7M74 - chains L and N of the 7 polymer chains in the assembly; structure by electron microscopy, 3.93 A resolution.

[Chain L]
Name: Fab light chain
Source organism: Homo sapiens
Notes: antibody fragment or engineered binder
Amino-acid sequence (211 residues; numbered 4 to 214; the number before each row is that of its first residue):
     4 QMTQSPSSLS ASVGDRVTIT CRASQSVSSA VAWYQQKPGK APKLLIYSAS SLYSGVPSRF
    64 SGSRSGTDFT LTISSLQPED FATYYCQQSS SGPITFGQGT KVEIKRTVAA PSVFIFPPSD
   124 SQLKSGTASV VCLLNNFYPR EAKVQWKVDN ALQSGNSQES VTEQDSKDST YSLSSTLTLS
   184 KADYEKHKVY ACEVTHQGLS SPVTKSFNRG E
Disulfide bonds: Cys24-Cys89, Cys135-Cys195

[Chain N]
Name: Nanobody
Source organism: Lama glama
Notes: antibody fragment or engineered binder
Amino-acid sequence (120 residues; numbered 10 to 129; the number before each row is that of its first residue):
    10 QVQLQESGGG LVQPGGSLRL SCAASGRTIS RYAMSWFRQA PGKEREFVAV ARRSGDGAFY
    70 ADSVQGRFTV SRDDAKNTVY LQMNSLKPED TAVYYCAIDS DTFYSGSYDY WGQGTQVTVS
Disulfide bonds: Cys31-Cys105

[Chain L / chain N interface]
Contacting residue pairs (30):
  Ser11(L) - Asp65(N)
  Ser13(L) - Asp65(N)
  Ser13(L) - Phe68(N)
  Lys108(L) - Ala67(N)
  Lys108(L) - Phe68(N)
  Thr110(L) - Tyr69(N)
  Thr110(L) - Ala70(N)
  Thr110(L) - Asp71(N)
  Thr110(L) - Gln74(N)
  Val111(L) - Phe56(N)  hydrophobic
  Val111(L) - Phe68(N)  hydrophobic
  Val111(L) - Tyr69(N)  hydrogen bond (backbone-backbone)
  Tyr141(L) - Phe68(N)
  Pro142(L) - Arg61(N)
  Glu144(L) - Ser114(N)
  Lys146(L) - Asp110(N)
  Lys146(L) - Tyr113(N)
  Lys146(L) - Gly115(N)
  Thr198(L) - Ser116(N)  hydrogen bond (side chain-backbone)
  His199(L) - Asp118(N)
  Gln200(L) - Phe56(N)
  Gln200(L) - Val59(N)
  Gln200(L) - Ser116(N)  hydrogen bond
  Gln200(L) - Asp118(N)
  Gly201(L) - Phe56(N)
  Leu202(L) - Asp118(N)
  Ser203(L) - Phe46(N)
  Ser203(L) - Arg54(N)  hydrogen bond
  Ser203(L) - Asp118(N)
  Ser203(L) - Trp120(N)
Interface residues without a listed pair, chain L (17 interface residues in all): Leu12, Arg109
Interface residues without a listed pair, chain N (23 interface residues in all): Ser44, Gly66, Asp108, Tyr117

[Summary]
Chain L and chain N form an interface of 17 and 23 residues respectively; the contacts include 4 hydrogen
bonds. Among the polar pairs are Thr198(L)-Ser116(N), Gln200(L)-Ser116(N) and Ser203(L)-Arg54(N).
Chain L is Fab light chain (Homo sapiens) and chain N is Nanobody (Lama glama); the structure, ATP-bound
AMP-activated protein kinase, was determined by electron microscopy, deposited together with 7JIJ, 7JHG and
7JHH.
